Entry 3D29 (X-ray diffraction, 2.60 A resolution); this record covers chains N and 1 of the 34 polymer chains in the assembly.

[Chain N]
Molecule: Proteasome subunit beta type-1
Source organism: Saccharomyces cerevisiae
Notes: EC 3.4.25.1
Reference sequence: P38624 (PSB1_YEAST); the construct lacks a stretch of the UniProt sequence and is renumbered around it, so the offset changes along the chain: 1-70 = UniProt 20-89; 72-92 = UniProt 90-110; 94-105 = UniProt 111-122; 106-181 = UniProt 125-200; 1 more segments
Sequence (196 residues; numbered 1 to 187 plus 12 insertion-coded residues; 3 numbers in that range are skipped by the numbering (no residue carries them; nothing is unmodelled there); the number before each row is that of its first residue; a row labelled like 10A-10B holds insertion residues (10A, then the next letters in order)):
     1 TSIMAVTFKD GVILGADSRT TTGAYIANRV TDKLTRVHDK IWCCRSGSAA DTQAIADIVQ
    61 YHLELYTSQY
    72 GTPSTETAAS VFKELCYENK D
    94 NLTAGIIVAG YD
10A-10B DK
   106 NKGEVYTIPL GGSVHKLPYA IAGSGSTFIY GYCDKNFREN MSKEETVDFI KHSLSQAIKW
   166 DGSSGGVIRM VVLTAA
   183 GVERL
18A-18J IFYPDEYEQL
Residues lining bound ligands: (3R)-3-hydroxydodecanoic acid (HXD): Gly47, Ser48, Thr96, Ser129
UniProt features mapped onto this chain:
  - active site: Thr1 (Nucleophile)
What the authors report for this chain:
  - binding site for Fellutamide B: Thr1
  - catalytic residues: Thr1
  - binding site for Fellutamide B: Thr1

[Chain 1]
Molecule: Proteasome subunit beta
Source organism: Saccharomyces cerevisiae
Reference sequence: A0A8H8ULD3 (A0A8H8ULD3_YEASX); the construct lacks a stretch of the UniProt sequence and is renumbered around it, so the offset changes along the chain: -8 to -1 = UniProt 34-41; 1-70 = UniProt 42-111; 74-92 = UniProt 120-138; 93-105 = UniProt 141-153; 3 more segments
Sequence (233 residues; numbered -8 to 211 plus 19 insertion-coded residues; 6 numbers in that range are skipped by the numbering (no residue carries them; nothing is unmodelled there); the number before each row is that of its first residue; a row labelled like 71B-71D holds insertion residues (71B, then the next letters in order); numbers below 1 keep their minus sign (Thr-8 is residue -8)):
    -8 TQQPIVTG
     1 TSVISMKYDN GVIIAADNLG SYGSLLRFNG VERLIPVGDN TVVGISGDIS DMQHIERLLK
    61 DLVTENAYDN
   69A P
   69C L
   70A A
   71A D
    72 A
71B-71D EEA
    74 LEPSYIFEYL ATVMYQRRS
92A-92B KM
    93 NPLWNAIIVA GVQ
10A-10B SN
   106 GDQFLRYVNL LGVTYSSPTL ATGFGAHMAN PLLRKV
14A-14G VDRESDI
   144 PKTTVQVAEE AIVNAMRVLY YRDARSSRNF SLAIIDKN
   18A T
   183 GLTFKKNLQV ENMKWDFAKD IKGYGTQKI

[Chain N / chain 1 interface]
Residue-residue contacts (58):
  Tyr18C(N) with Trp197(1); Asp198(1); Lys201(1)
  Pro18D(N) with Trp197(1)
  Asp18E(N) with Arg171(1), salt bridge
  Glu18H(N) with Tyr163(1), hydrogen bond; Arg171(1), salt bridge
  Arg19(N) with Ala167(1)
  Ala24(N) with Phe129(1); Arg165(1); Asp166(1); Ala167(1), hydrogen bond (backbone-backbone)
  Tyr25(N) with Phe129(1), hydrophobic; Arg165(1)
  Ile26(N) with Tyr164(1); Arg165(1), hydrogen bond (backbone-backbone); Ala167(1)
  Ala27(N) with Arg165(1), hydrogen bond (backbone-side chain)
  Asn28(N) with Arg165(1)
  Arg29(N) with Tyr164(1); Arg165(1); Lys196(1), hydrogen bond (side chain-backbone); Trp197(1); Phe199(1)
  Val30(N) with Phe199(1), hydrophobic; Ala200(1), hydrophobic; Ile203(1)
  Asp32(N) with Lys204(1); Gly205(1), hydrogen bond (side chain-backbone); Gln209(1)
  Leu34(N) with Gln209(1), hydrogen bond (backbone-side chain)
  Thr35(N) with Tyr206(1); Gln209(1)
  Arg36(N) with Gln209(1), hydrogen bond (backbone-side chain); Ile211(1)
  Trp42(N) with Gln209(1); Ile211(1), hydrophobic
  Arg45(N) with Tyr206(1)
  Gln53(N) with Tyr206(1), hydrogen bond (backbone-side chain)
  Ala56(N) with Tyr206(1)
  Asp57(N) with Tyr206(1), hydrogen bond
  Phe133(N) with Leu25(1), hydrophobic
  Lys164(N) with Leu26(1)
  Trp165(N) with Ser24(1); Leu25(1); Leu26(1), hydrogen bond (backbone-backbone); Arg27(1)
  Asp166(N) with Ser24(1)
  Gly167(N) with Ser24(1), hydrogen bond (backbone-backbone); Leu26(1); Ala167(1)
  Gly171(N) with Trp197(1)
  Val172(N) with Trp197(1), hydrophobic; Ala200(1), hydrophobic
  Arg174(N) with Ala200(1), hydrogen bond (side chain-backbone); Ile203(1)
  Arg186(N) with Gln209(1); Ile211(1), hydrogen bond (side chain-backbone)
Interface residues without a listed pair, chain N (34 interface residues in all): Ile18A, Thr21, Ile163, Ser168
Interface residues without a listed pair, chain 1 (26 interface residues in all): Met133, Arg168, Met195

[In short]
34 residues of chain N face 26 of chain 1 across their interface; the contacts include 14 hydrogen bonds and 2
salt bridges. Among the polar pairs are Asp18E(N)-Arg171(1), Glu18H(N)-Arg171(1) and Glu18H(N)-Tyr163(1).
Chain N binds (3R)-3-hydroxydodecanoic acid. The paper reports the catalytic residue Thr1(N); a binding site
for Fellutamide B at Thr1(N).
Here chain N is Proteasome subunit beta type-1 and chain 1 is Proteasome subunit beta, both from Saccharomyces
cerevisiae. Entry 3D29 (Proteasome Inhibition by Fellutamide B) was determined by X-ray diffraction.
